7P91 - chains b and c of the 6 polymer chains in the assembly; structure by electron microscopy, 2.80 A resolution.

Chain b:
Name: Fe-hydrogenase, subunit beta
Source organism: Thermotoga maritima (strain ATCC 43589 / DSM 3109 / JCM 10099 / NBRC 100826 / MSB8)
Notes: EC 1.12.1.4
UniProt: G4FFG0 (G4FFG0_THEMA); residue numbers follow UniProt; this construct covers 1-626
Sequence (626 residues; each row starts with the number of its first residue):
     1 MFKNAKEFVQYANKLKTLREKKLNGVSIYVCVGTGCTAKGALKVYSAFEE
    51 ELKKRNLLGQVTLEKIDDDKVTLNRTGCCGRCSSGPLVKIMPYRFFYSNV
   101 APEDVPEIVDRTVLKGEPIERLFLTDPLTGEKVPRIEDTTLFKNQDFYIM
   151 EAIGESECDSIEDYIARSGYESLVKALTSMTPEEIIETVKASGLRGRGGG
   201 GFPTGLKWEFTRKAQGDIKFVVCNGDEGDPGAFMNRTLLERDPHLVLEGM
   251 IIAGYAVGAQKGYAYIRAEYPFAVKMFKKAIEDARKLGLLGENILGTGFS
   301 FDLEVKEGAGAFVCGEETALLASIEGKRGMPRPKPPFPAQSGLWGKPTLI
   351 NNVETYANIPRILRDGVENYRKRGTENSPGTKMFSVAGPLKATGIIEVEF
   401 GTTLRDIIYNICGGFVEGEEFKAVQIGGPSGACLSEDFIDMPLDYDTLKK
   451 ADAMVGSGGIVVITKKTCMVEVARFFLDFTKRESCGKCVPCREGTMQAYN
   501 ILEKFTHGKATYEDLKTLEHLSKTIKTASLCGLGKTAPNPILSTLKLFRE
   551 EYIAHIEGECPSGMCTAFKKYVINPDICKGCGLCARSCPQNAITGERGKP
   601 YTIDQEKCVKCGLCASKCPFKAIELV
Unresolved in the structure: 59-69, 572-626
Ion coordination: 2Fe-2S cluster Fe: Cys31, Cys36, Cys78, Cys82; Zn2+: Cys468, His555, Cys560, Cys565; 4Fe-4S cluster Fe: Cys485, Cys488, Cys491, Cys531
Residues lining bound ligands:
  - 2Fe-2S cluster (FES): Cys31, Gly33, Thr34, Cys36, Cys78, Cys79, Gly80, Arg81, Cys82, Leu87
  - FMN (flavin mononucleotide): Gly196, Arg197, Gly198, Lys207, Asn224, Asp226, Glu227, Gly228, Asn235, Phe312, Val313, Gly315, Glu316, Glu317, Ile350, Asn351, Asn352, Thr355, Gly532, Leu533
  - 4Fe-4S cluster (SF4): Val313, Pro331, Ser484, Cys485, Gly486, Lys487, Cys488, Cys491, Arg492, Ser529, Leu530, Cys531, Leu533, Gly534

Chain c:
Name: Fe-hydrogenase, subunit gamma
Source organism: Thermotoga maritima (strain ATCC 43589 / DSM 3109 / JCM 10099 / NBRC 100826 / MSB8)
Notes: EC 1.12.1.4
UniProt: Q9S5X7 (Q9S5X7_THEMA); residues -1 to 161 here correspond to UniProt positions 2-164 (UniProt number = residue number + 3)
Sequence (189 residues; numbered -27 to 161; the number before each row is that of its first residue; numbers below 1 keep their minus sign (Met-27 is residue -27)):
   -27 MASWSHPQFEKSGGGGGENLYFQGAVLALERHFEKVEEILKKYGYKRENL
    23 IKILLEIQEIYRYLPEDVINYVSTAMGIPPAKIYGVATFYAQFSLKPKGK
    73 YTIMVCDGTACHMAGSPEVLKAIEEETGLTPGNVTEDLMFSLDQVGCLGA
   123 CALAPVMVINGEVYGNLTADKVKEILRKIKEKERESANV
Unresolved in the structure: -27 to 3, 160-161
Differences from the reference sequence: initiating methionine (-27); linker (-26 to -25, -16 to -11); expression tag (-24 to -17, -10 to -2)
Ion coordination: 2Fe-2S cluster Fe: Cys78, Cys83, Cys119, Cys123
Residues lining bound ligands: 2Fe-2S cluster (FES): Cys78, Gly80, Thr81, Ala82, Cys83, Cys119, Leu120, Gly121, Ala122, Cys123, Val128

Interface between chain b and chain c:
Residue-residue contacts - 65 pairs, chain b then chain c:
  Thr34(b) - Leu120(c)  hydrogen bond (side chain-backbone)
  Thr34(b) - Gly121(c)
  Gly35(b) - Gly121(c)  hydrogen bond (backbone-backbone)
  Ala38(b) - Ala122(c)  hydrophobic
  Ala38(b) - Val135(c)
  Lys39(b) - Leu125(c)
  Ser83(b) - Ala124(c)
  Pro230(b) - Gly80(c)
  Pro230(b) - Thr81(c)
  Pro230(b) - Cys119(c)  hydrogen bond (backbone-backbone)
  Gly231(b) - Cys119(c)
  Phe233(b) - Cys119(c)  hydrophobic
  Phe233(b) - Gly121(c)
  Phe233(b) - Cys123(c)  hydrophobic
  Arg236(b) - Cys119(c)
  Arg236(b) - Leu120(c)
  Arg236(b) - Gly121(c)
  Glu269(b) - Gln64(c)
  Lys306(b) - Glu20(c)  salt bridge
  Glu307(b) - Ile23(c)
  Glu307(b) - Lys24(c)
  Glu307(b) - Leu27(c)
  Ala309(b) - Ile23(c)  hydrophobic
  Ala309(b) - Tyr62(c)  hydrophobic
  Ala309(b) - Ala63(c)
  Ala309(b) - Gln64(c)  hydrogen bond (backbone-backbone)
  Ala309(b) - Phe65(c)  hydrophobic
  Gly310(b) - Tyr62(c)
  Gly310(b) - Ala63(c)  hydrogen bond (backbone-backbone)
  Ala311(b) - Tyr62(c)  hydrophobic
  Val313(b) - Phe61(c)  hydrophobic
  Cys314(b) - Tyr62(c)  hydrophobic
  Ser323(b) - Ile23(c)
  Ser323(b) - Tyr62(c)  hydrogen bond
  Ile324(b) - Glu20(c)
  Glu325(b) - Arg19(c)
  Glu325(b) - Glu20(c)
  Gly326(b) - Arg19(c)
  Gly326(b) - Val58(c)
  Lys327(b) - Arg19(c)
  Lys327(b) - Tyr62(c)  hydrogen bond (backbone-side chain)
  Arg328(b) - Gly57(c)  hydrogen bond (side chain-backbone)
  Arg328(b) - Phe61(c)
  Arg328(b) - Tyr62(c)
  Gly329(b) - Phe61(c)
  Gly329(b) - Tyr62(c)  hydrogen bond (backbone-side chain)
  Met330(b) - Phe61(c)  hydrophobic
  Trp344(b) - Glu20(c)
  Ala387(b) - Ala82(c)  hydrophobic
  Ala387(b) - Cys123(c)  hydrophobic
  Gly388(b) - Ala82(c)
  Thr393(b) - Ala124(c)
  Val461(b) - Thr81(c)
  Thr467(b) - Met85(c)
  Glu471(b) - His84(c)  salt bridge
  Val472(b) - Met85(c)  hydrophobic
  Arg474(b) - His84(c)
  Phe475(b) - Asp79(c)
  Phe475(b) - Gly80(c)
  Phe475(b) - Thr81(c)
  Phe475(b) - His84(c)
  Phe476(b) - Thr81(c)
  Arg482(b) - Asp79(c)  salt bridge
  Arg482(b) - Gln116(c)
  Cys485(b) - Phe61(c)  hydrophobic
Also at the interface, not in a pair above, chain b (45 interface residues in all): Asp229, Ala232, Tyr263, Ala268, Lys278, Glu304, Ile463
Also at the interface, not in a pair above, chain c (31 interface residues in all): Asn21, Leu22, Thr60, Gly118

Summary:
45 residues of chain b face 31 of chain c across their interface; the contacts include 9 hydrogen bonds and 3
salt bridges. Polar contacts include Lys306(b)-Glu20(c), Glu471(b)-His84(c) and Arg482(b)-Asp79(c). Chain b
binds 4Fe-4S cluster, flavin mononucleotide and 2Fe-2S cluster.
Chain b is Fe-hydrogenase, subunit beta and chain c is Fe-hydrogenase, subunit gamma, both from Thermotoga
maritima (strain ATCC 43589 / DSM 3109 / JCM 10099 / NBRC 100826 / MSB8); the structure, TmHydABC- T. maritima
bifurcating hydrogenase with bridge domain closed, was determined by electron microscopy together with 7P5H,
7P8N and 7P92 from the same study.
